7EA8 - chains D and I of the 11 polymer chains in the assembly; structure by electron microscopy, 3.10 A resolution.

== Chain D ==
Molecule: Histone H2B type 2-E
From: Homo sapiens
UniProtKB: Q16778 (H2B2E_HUMAN); residues 1-125 here correspond to UniProt positions 2-126 (UniProt number = residue number + 1)
Chain sequence (125 residues; numbered 1 to 125; the number before each row is that of its first residue):
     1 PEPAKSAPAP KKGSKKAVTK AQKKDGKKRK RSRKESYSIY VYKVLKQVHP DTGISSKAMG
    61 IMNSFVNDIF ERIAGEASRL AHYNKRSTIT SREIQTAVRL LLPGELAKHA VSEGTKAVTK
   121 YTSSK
Disordered / not traced: 1-31, 124-125
Curated features (UniProtKB/Swiss-Prot):
  - modified residue: Pro1 (N-acetylproline), Glu2 (ADP-ribosyl glutamic acid), Lys5 (N6-(2-hydroxyisobutyryl)lysine), Ser6 (ADP-ribosylserine), Lys11 (N6-(beta-hydroxybutyryl)lysine), Lys12 (N6-(2-hydroxyisobutyryl)lysine), Ser14 (Phosphoserine), Lys15 (N6-acetyllysine), Lys16 (N6-(beta-hydroxybutyryl)lysine), Lys20 (N6-(2-hydroxyisobutyryl)lysine), Lys23 (N6-(2-hydroxyisobutyryl)lysine), Lys24 (N6-(2-hydroxyisobutyryl)lysine), Lys34 (N6-(2-hydroxyisobutyryl)lysine), Glu35 (PolyADP-ribosyl glutamic acid), Ser36 (Phosphoserine), Lys43 (N6-(2-hydroxyisobutyryl)lysine), Lys46 (N6-(2-hydroxyisobutyryl)lysine), Lys57 (N6,N6-dimethyllysine), Arg79 (Dimethylated arginine), Lys85 (N6,N6,N6-trimethyllysine) and 6 more in UniProt
  - glycosylation: Ser112 (O-linked (GlcNAc) serine)
  - cross-link (Glycyl lysine isopeptide (Lys-Gly)): Lys5 (interchain with G-Cter in SUMO2), Lys20 (interchain with G-Cter in SUMO2), Lys34 (interchain with G-Cter in ubiquitin), Lys120 (interchain with G-Cter in ubiquitin)

== Chain I ==
Molecule: 601-DNA
Sequence (122 nucleotides; row label = number of the first residue in the row):
     3 CGAGAATCCC GGTGCCGAGG CCGCTCAATT GGTCGTAGAC AGCTCTAGCA CCGCTTAAAC
    63 GCACGTACGC GCTGTCCCCC GCGTTTTAAC CGCCAAGGGG ATTACTCCCT AGTCTCCAGG
   123 CA

== Interface between chain D and chain I ==
Pairs across the interface (12):
  Arg33(D) - DT27(I)  base contact
  Arg33(D) - DC28(I)  sugar contact
  Tyr42(D) - DG21(I)  phosphate contact
  Tyr42(D) - DG22(I)  phosphate contact
  Gly53(D) - DG21(I)  phosphate contact
  Ile54(D) - DA20(I)  sugar contact
  Ser55(D) - DA20(I)  phosphate contact
  Ser56(D) - DA20(I)  hydrogen bond to the phosphate
  Arg86(D) - DG40(I)  sugar contact
  Arg86(D) - DA41(I)  salt bridge to the phosphate
  Ser87(D) - DG40(I)  hydrogen bond to the phosphate
  Thr88(D) - DG40(I)  phosphate contact
Also at the interface, not in a pair above, chain D (10 interface residues in all): Ser32
Also at the interface, not in a pair above, chain I (9 interface residues in all): DA39, DT104

== Overview ==
Chain D and chain I form an interface of 10 and 9 residues respectively, with 2 hydrogen bonds and 1 salt
bridge. Polar contacts include Ser56(D)-DA20(I), Ser87(D)-DG40(I) and Arg86(D)-DA41(I).
Chain D is Histone H2B type 2-E (Homo sapiens) and chain I is 601-DNA; the structure, Human SETD2 bound to a
nucleosome containing oncohistone mutations, was determined by electron microscopy (same publication as 7EA5).
